6SEE - chains A and I of the 11 polymer chains in the assembly; structure by electron microscopy, 4.20 A resolution (low resolution: residue-level contacts below are approximate; hydrogen-bond / salt-bridge calls are withheld).

Chain A:
Molecule: Histone H3-like centromeric protein A
Source organism: Homo sapiens
UniProtKB: P49450 (CENPA_HUMAN); residues 1-140 here = UniProt positions 1-140
Sequence (140 residues; numbered 1 to 140; the number before each row is that of its first residue):
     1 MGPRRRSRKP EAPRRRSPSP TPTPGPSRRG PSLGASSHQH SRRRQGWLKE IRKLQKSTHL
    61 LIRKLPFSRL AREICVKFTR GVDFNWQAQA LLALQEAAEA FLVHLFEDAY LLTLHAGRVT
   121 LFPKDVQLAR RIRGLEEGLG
Not modelled in the structure: 1-41, 140
Swiss-Prot annotation at these positions:
  - region: Gln39 to Leu54 (Important for flexibility of DNA ends that protrude from nucleosomes)
  - modified residue: Gly2 (N,N,N-trimethylglycine), Ser7 (Phosphoserine), Ser17 (Phosphoserine), Ser19 (Phosphoserine), Ser27 (Phosphoserine), Ser68 (Phosphoserine)
  - mutagenesis: Ser7 (S7A: Induces a delay at the terminal stage of cytokinesis and chromosome misalignment during mitosis due to a defect in kinetochore attachment to microtubules), Ser17 (S17A: Impaired mitotic chromosome congression and chromosome segregation; when associated with A-19), Ser19 (S19A: Impaired mitotic chromosome congression and chromosome segregation; when associated with A-17), Ser68 (S68A: No effect on interaction with HJURP. Impairs localization at centromeres; S68E/Q: Impairs interaction with HJURP, association with chromatin and localization at centromeres), Arg80 to Gly81 (Impairs retention at centromeres, but not targeting to centromeres), His104 (H104G: Reduces location at centromeres. Abolishes location at centromeres; when associated with C-112), Leu112 (L112C: No effect on location at centromeres. Abolishes location at centromeres; when associated with G-104)

Chain I:
Molecule: 145-nt DNA strand
Source organism: synthetic construct
Sequence (145 nucleotides; numbered -72 to 72; the number before each row is that of its first residue; numbers below 1 keep their minus sign (DA-72 is residue -72)):
   -72 ATCAGAATCC CGGTGCCGAG GCCGCTCAAT TGGTCGTAGA CAGCTCTAGC ACCGCTTAAA
   -12 CGCACGTACG CGCTGTCCCC CGCGTTTTAA CCGCCAAGGG GATTACTCCC TAGTCTCCAG
    48 GCACGTGTCA GATATATACA TCGAT

Interface between chain A and chain I:
Pairs across the interface (9; chain A residue first):
  Arg42(A) - DC10(I)
  Arg43(A) - DC10(I)
  Trp47(A) - DG9(I)
  Arg63(A) - DA17(I)
  Arg63(A) - DC18(I)
  Lys64(A) - DC18(I)
  Leu65(A) - DA17(I)
  Leu65(A) - DC18(I)
  Arg69(A) - DA17(I)
Other interface residues (no listed pair), chain A (8 interface residues in all): Pro66
Other interface residues (no listed pair), chain I (5 interface residues in all): DG11

Summary:
8 residues of chain A face 5 of chain I across their interface. Curated annotation (UniProt) lists 8
mutagenesis sites on chain A.
Chain A is Histone H3-like centromeric protein A (Homo sapiens) and chain I is a 145-nt DNA strand (synthetic
construct); the structure, Class2A : CENP-A nucleosome in complex with CENP-C central region, was determined
by electron microscopy (same publication as 6SE0, 6SE6, 6SEF and 6SEG).
